1PS0 - chain A; structure by X-ray diffraction, 3.01 A resolution.

Chain A:
Name: Hypothetical zinc-type alcohol dehydrogenase-like protein in PRE5-FET4 intergenic region
Source organism: Saccharomyces cerevisiae
UniProtKB: Q04894 (ADH6_YEAST); numbering as in UniProt (aligned over 1-360)
Chain sequence (360 residues; numbered 1 to 360; the number before each row is that of its first residue):
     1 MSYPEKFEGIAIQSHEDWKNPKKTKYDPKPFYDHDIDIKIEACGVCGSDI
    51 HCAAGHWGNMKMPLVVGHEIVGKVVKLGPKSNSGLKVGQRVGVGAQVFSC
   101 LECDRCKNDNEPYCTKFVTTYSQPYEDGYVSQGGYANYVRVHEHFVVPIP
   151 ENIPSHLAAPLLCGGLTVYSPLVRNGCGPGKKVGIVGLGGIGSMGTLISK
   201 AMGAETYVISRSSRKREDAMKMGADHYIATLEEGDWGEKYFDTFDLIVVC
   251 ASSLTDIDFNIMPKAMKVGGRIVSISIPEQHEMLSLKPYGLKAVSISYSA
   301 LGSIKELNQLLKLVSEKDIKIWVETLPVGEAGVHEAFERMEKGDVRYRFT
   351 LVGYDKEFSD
Bound ions: Zn2+ site 1: C46, H68, C163; Zn2+ site 2: C100, C103, C106, C114
Ligand contacts: NADP (NAP; NADP nicotinamide-adenine-dinucleotide phosphate): C46, G47, S48, H51, W57, C163, T167, G187, L188, G189, G190, I191, G192, S210, R211, K215, C250, A251, S252, S253, T255, D256, I257, I275, S276, I277, P278, Y298, S299, A300, L301, M340, Y347, R348
UniProt features mapped onto this chain:
  - binding site (Zn(2+)): C46, H68, C100, C103, C106, C114, C163
  - binding site (NADP(+)): G47, H51, L188, G190, I191, S210, R211, K215, C250, S252, T255, D256, I275, I277, Y298, S299, L301, R348
  - modified residue (Phosphoserine): S131, S359

Summary:
Chain A binds NADP. The Zn2+ site 1 is built by C46, H68 and C163. C100, C103, C106 and C114 coordinate Zn2+
site 2. Curated annotation (UniProt) lists 7 Zn2+-binding residues and 18 NADP+-binding residues.
Chain A is Hypothetical zinc-type alcohol dehydrogenase-like protein in PRE5-FET4 intergenic region
(Saccharomyces cerevisiae); the structure, Crystal Structure of the NADP(H)-Dependent Cinnamyl Alcohol
Dehydrogenase from Saccharomyces cerevisiae, was determined by X-ray diffraction together with 1PIW and 1Q1N
from the same study.
